Entry 4JAI (X-ray diffraction, 3.20 A resolution); this record covers chain A.

[Chain A]
Name: Aurora kinase A
From: Homo sapiens
Notes: EC 2.7.11.1; fragment: Aurora2 Kinase
UniProtKB: O14965 (AURKA_HUMAN); numbering as in UniProt (aligned over 122-396)
Sequence (284 residues; numbered 113 to 396; the number before each row is that of its first residue):
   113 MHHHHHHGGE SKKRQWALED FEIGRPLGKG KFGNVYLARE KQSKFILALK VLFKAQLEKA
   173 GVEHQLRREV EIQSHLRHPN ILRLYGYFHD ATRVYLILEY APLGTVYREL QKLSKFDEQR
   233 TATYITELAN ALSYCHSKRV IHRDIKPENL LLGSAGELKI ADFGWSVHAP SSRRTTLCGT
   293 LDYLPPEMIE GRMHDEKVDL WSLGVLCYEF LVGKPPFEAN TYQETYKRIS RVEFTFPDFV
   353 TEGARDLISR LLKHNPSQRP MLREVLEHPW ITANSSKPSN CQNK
Not modelled in the structure: 113-125, 276-291, 391-396
Sequence notes: expression tag (113-121)
Ligand contacts: XU2 (N-{4-[(6-oxo-5,6-dihydrobenzo[c][1,8]naphthyridin-1-yl)amino]phenyl}benzamide): Leu-139, Gly-140, Val-147, Ala-160, Lys-162, Leu-178, Gln-185, Leu-194, Leu-196, Leu-208, Leu-210, Glu-211, Tyr-212, Ala-213, Gly-216, Thr-217, Leu-263, Ala-273, Phe-275

[Summary]
Chain A binds compound XU2.
Chain A is Aurora kinase A (Homo sapiens); the structure, Crystal Structure of Aurora Kinase A in complex with
N-{4-[(6-oxo-5,6-dihydrobenzo[c][1,8]naphthyridin-1-yl)amino]phenyl}benzamide, was determined by X-ray
diffraction, deposited together with 4JAJ.
